PDB entry 6XEO | electron microscopy, 5.50 A resolution (low resolution: residue-level contacts below are approximate; hydrogen-bond / salt-bridge calls are withheld) | chains A and B of the 3 polymer chains in the assembly

Chain A:
Molecule: Transcription-repair-coupling factor
From: Escherichia coli (strain K12)
Notes: EC 3.6.4.-
UniProtKB: P30958 (MFD_ECOLI); numbering as in UniProt (aligned over 1-1148)
Chain sequence (1169 residues; each row starts with the number of its first residue; numbers below 1 keep their minus sign (His-20 is residue -20)):
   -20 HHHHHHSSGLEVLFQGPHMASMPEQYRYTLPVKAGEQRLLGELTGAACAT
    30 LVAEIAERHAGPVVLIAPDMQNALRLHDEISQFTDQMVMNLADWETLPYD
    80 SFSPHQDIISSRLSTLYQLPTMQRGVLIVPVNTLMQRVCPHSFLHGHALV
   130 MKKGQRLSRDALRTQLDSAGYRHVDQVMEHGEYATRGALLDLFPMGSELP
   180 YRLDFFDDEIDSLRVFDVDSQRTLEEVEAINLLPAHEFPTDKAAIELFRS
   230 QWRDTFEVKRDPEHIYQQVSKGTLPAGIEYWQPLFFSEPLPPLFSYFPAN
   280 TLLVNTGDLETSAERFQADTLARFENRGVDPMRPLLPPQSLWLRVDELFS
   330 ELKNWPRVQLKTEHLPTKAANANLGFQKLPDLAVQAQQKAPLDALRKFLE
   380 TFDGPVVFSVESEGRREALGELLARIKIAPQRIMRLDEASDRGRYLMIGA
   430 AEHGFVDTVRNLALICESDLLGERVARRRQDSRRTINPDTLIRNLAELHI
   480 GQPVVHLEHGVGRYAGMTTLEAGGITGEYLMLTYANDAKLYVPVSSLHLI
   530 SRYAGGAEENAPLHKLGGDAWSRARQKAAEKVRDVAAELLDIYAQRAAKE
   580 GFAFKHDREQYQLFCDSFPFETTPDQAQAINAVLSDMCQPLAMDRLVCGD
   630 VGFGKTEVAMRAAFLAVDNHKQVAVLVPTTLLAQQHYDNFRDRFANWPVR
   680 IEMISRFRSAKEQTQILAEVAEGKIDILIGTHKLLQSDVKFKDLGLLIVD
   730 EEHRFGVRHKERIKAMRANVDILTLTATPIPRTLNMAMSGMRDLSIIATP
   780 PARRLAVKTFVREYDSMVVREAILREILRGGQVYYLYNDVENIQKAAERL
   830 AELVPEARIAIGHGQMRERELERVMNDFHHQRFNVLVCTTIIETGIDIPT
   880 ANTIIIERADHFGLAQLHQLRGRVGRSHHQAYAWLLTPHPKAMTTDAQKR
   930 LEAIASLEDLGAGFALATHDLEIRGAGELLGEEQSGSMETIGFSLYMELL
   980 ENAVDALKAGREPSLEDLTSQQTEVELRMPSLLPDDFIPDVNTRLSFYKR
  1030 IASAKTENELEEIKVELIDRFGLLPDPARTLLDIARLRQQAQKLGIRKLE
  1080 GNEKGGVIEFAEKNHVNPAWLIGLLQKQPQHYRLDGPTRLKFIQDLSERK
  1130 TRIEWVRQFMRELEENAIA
Disordered / not traced: -20 to 4, 454-478, 1148
Differences from the reference sequence: expression tag (-20 to 0)
Swiss-Prot annotation at these positions:
  - motif: Asp729 to His732 (DEEH box)
  - binding site (ATP): Gly628 to Thr635
Reported in the primary citation:
  - mutagenesis - T710A/E1045A/D1048A/R1049A: increased catalytic activity on herring sperm DNA
  - conformationally variable residues (domain motion): Arg165, Arg181, Asp1048, Phe1050
  - mutagenesis - T710A, H842A: decreased binding to ATPgammaS
  - mutagenesis - T710A, H842A: unchanged binding to ADP AlFx

Chain B:
Molecule: 21-nt DNA strand
Sequence (21 nucleotides; each row starts with the number of its first residue):
     2 ATAGGATACTTACAGCCATCG
Disordered / not traced: 2-3, 22

How chain A and chain B interact:
Residue-residue contacts (8; chain A residue first):
  His711(A) - DC10(B)
  His711(A) - DT11(B)
  Lys712(A) - DT11(B)
  Lys712(A) - DT12(B)
  Phe734(A) - DC10(B)
  Ile870(A) - DA9(B)
  Ile870(A) - DC10(B)
  Ile871(A) - DC10(B)
Also at the interface, not in a pair above, chain A (6 interface residues in all): Arg685

Summary:
Chain A and chain B form an interface of 6 and 4 residues respectively. UniProt lists 8 ATP-binding residues
on chain A. From the paper: T710A and H842A of chain A reduce binding to ATPgammaS; conformational variability
at Arg165(A), Arg181(A) and Asp1048(A) among others.
Here chain A is Transcription-repair-coupling factor (Escherichia coli (strain K12)) and chain B is a 21-nt
DNA strand. Entry 6XEO (Structure of Mfd bound to dsDNA) was determined by electron microscopy.
